7P2Y - chains C and d of the 22 polymer chains in the assembly; structure by electron microscopy, 3.10 A resolution.

[Chain C]
Protein: ATP synthase subunit alpha
Source organism: Acinetobacter baumannii (strain ATCC 17978 / CIP 53.77 / LMG 1025 / NCDC KC755 / 5377)
Notes: EC 7.1.2.2
UniProtKB: A3M142 (ATPA_ACIBT); residue numbers follow UniProt; this construct covers 1-514
Sequence (514 residues; row label = number of the first residue in the row):
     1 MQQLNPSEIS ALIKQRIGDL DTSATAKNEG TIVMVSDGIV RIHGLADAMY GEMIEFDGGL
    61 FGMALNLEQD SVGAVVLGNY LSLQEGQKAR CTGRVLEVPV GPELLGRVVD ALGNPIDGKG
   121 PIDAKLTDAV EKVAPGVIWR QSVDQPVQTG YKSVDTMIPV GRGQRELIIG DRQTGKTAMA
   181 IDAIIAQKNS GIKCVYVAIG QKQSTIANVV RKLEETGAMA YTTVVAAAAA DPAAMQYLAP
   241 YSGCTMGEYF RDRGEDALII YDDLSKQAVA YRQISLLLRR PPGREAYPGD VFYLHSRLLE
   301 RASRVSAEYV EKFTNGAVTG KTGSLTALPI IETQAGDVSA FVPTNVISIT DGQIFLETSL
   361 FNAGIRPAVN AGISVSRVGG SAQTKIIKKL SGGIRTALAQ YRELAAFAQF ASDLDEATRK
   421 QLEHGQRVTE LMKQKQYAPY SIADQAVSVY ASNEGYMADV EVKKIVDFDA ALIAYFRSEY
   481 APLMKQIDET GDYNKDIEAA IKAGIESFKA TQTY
Disordered / not traced: 1-5
Metal / ion sites: Mg2+: Thr177 (together with ATP)
Residues lining bound ligands: ATP (adenosine-5'-triphosphate): Arg172, Gln173, Thr174, Gly175, Lys176, Thr177, Ala178, Phe361, Arg366, Pro367, Gln434, Lys435, Gln436

[Chain d]
Protein: ATP synthase subunit delta
Source organism: Acinetobacter baumannii (strain ATCC 17978 / CIP 53.77 / LMG 1025 / NCDC KC755 / 5377)
UniProtKB: A3M141 (ATPD_ACIBT); residues 1-178 here = UniProt positions 1-178
Sequence (178 residues; each row starts with the number of its first residue):
     1 MAELLTLARP YAKAAFAYAS EQGATDNWSN ALQVLSAAVQ DEAFSAYLNR PELTPAEQVK
    61 LFAKVLGEDQ SQAVSNFLTL LADNDRLVLL PEIAAEYEQL KSQNNNNVDV VIESAFPLTA
   121 EQEQLLKSAL EKRFNSTVTV SVEVKPELIA GVVIRAGDQV IDDSALNKLE KMRTRLLA
Disordered / not traced: 1-2, 177-178

[Interface between chain C and chain d]
Pairs across the interface (28):
  Ile13(C) with Arg175(d), hydrogen bond (backbone-side chain)
  Arg16(C) with Thr174(d), hydrogen bond (side chain-backbone); Arg175(d)
  Ile17(C) with Arg175(d)
  Asp21(C) with Glu170(d); Lys171(d); Thr174(d)
  Ala24(C) with Asp162(d)
  Ala26(C) with Val160(d); Ile161(d), hydrophobic
  Lys27(C) with Asp158(d); Gln159(d); Val160(d), hydrogen bond (backbone-backbone)
  Asn28(C) with Asp158(d); Gln159(d)
  Glu29(C) with Arg155(d), salt bridge; Asp158(d), hydrogen bond (backbone-backbone); Val160(d)
  His43(C) with Leu5(d)
  Gly44(C) with Asp158(d)
  Leu45(C) with Asp158(d), hydrogen bond (backbone-side chain)
  Glu55(C) with Arg173(d), salt bridge
  Gly59(C) with Arg173(d)
  Gln69(C) with Arg9(d)
  Asp70(C) with Leu5(d); Thr6(d), hydrogen bond; Arg9(d), salt bridge
  Lys88(C) with Arg155(d)
Other interface residues (no listed pair), chain C (22 interface residues in all): Leu20, Thr25, Ala46, Phe56, Asp57
Other interface residues (no listed pair), chain d (16 interface residues in all): Asp163, Asn167

[Summary]
22 residues of chain C and 16 residues of chain d are in contact, with 6 hydrogen bonds and 3 salt bridges.
Polar contacts include Glu29(C)-Arg155(d), Glu55(C)-Arg173(d) and Asp70(C)-Arg9(d). Chain C binds ATP.
Here chain C is ATP synthase subunit alpha and chain d is ATP synthase subunit delta, both from Acinetobacter
baumannii (strain ATCC 17978 / CIP 53.77 / LMG 1025 / NCDC KC755 / 5377). Entry 7P2Y (F1Fo-ATP synthase from
Acinetobacter baumannii (state 1)) was determined by electron microscopy, deposited together with 7P3N and
7P3W.
